Entry 5EE1 (X-ray diffraction, 2.55 A resolution); this record covers chain A.

Chain A:
Molecule: Obg-like ATPase 1
From: Oryza sativa subsp. japonica
Notes: EC 3.6.5.-
UniProt: Q6Z1J6 (OLA1_ORYSJ); numbering as in UniProt (aligned over 1-394)
Chain sequence (395 residues; numbered 0 to 394; the number before each row is that of its first residue; numbering starts at 0):
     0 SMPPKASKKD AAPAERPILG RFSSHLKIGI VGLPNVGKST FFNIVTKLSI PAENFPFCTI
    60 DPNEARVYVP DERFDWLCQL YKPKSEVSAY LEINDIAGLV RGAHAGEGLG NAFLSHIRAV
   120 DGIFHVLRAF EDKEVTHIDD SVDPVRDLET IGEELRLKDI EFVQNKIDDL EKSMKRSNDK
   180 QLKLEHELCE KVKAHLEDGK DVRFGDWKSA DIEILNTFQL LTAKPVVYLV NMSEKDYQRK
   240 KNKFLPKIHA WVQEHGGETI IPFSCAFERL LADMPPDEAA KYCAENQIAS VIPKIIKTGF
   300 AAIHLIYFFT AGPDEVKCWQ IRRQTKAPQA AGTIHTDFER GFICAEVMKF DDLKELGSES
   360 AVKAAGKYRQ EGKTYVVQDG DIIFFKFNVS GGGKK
Unresolved in the structure: 0-14, 101-102, 132-139, 388-394
Differences from the reference sequence: expression tag (0)
Curated features (UniProtKB/Swiss-Prot):
  - binding site (ATP): Asn34 to Thr39, Phe56 to Asp60, Asp94 to Gly97, Asn230, Met231, Ser263 to Ala265
  - binding site (GTP): Asn34 to Thr39, Phe129, Asn230, Ser263 to Ala265
  - binding site (Mg(2+)): Ser38, Thr58
  - mutagenesis: Met231 to Glu233 (Abolishes binding to ATP, but has no effect on binding to GTP)
What the authors report for this chain:
  - contacts within the chain: Ile95-Phe112 (hydrophobic contact), Leu98-His115 (hydrophobic contact), Val99-His115 (hydrophobic contact)
  - specificity-determining residues: Phe243 (proposed by the authors, not directly observed)

Summary:
UniProt lists 20 ATP-binding residues, 11 GTP-binding residues, Mg2+-binding residues Ser38 and Thr58 and 3
mutagenesis sites. The paper reports the specificity determinant Phe243; contacts within the chain involving
Phe112, Ile95 and His115 among others.
Chain A is Obg-like ATPase 1 (Oryza sativa subsp. japonica); the structure, Crystal structure of OsYchF1 at pH
7.85, was determined by X-ray diffraction together with 5EE0, 5EE3 and 5EE9 from the same study.
